PDB entry 7MKE | electron microscopy, 3.70 A resolution | chains I and L of the 8 polymer chains in the assembly

[Chain I]
Name: DNA-directed RNA polymerase subunit beta
Source organism: Escherichia coli
Notes: EC 2.7.7.6
Reference sequence: P0A8V4 (RPOB_ECO57); numbering as in UniProt (aligned over 1-1342)
Chain sequence (1342 residues; each row starts with the number of its first residue):
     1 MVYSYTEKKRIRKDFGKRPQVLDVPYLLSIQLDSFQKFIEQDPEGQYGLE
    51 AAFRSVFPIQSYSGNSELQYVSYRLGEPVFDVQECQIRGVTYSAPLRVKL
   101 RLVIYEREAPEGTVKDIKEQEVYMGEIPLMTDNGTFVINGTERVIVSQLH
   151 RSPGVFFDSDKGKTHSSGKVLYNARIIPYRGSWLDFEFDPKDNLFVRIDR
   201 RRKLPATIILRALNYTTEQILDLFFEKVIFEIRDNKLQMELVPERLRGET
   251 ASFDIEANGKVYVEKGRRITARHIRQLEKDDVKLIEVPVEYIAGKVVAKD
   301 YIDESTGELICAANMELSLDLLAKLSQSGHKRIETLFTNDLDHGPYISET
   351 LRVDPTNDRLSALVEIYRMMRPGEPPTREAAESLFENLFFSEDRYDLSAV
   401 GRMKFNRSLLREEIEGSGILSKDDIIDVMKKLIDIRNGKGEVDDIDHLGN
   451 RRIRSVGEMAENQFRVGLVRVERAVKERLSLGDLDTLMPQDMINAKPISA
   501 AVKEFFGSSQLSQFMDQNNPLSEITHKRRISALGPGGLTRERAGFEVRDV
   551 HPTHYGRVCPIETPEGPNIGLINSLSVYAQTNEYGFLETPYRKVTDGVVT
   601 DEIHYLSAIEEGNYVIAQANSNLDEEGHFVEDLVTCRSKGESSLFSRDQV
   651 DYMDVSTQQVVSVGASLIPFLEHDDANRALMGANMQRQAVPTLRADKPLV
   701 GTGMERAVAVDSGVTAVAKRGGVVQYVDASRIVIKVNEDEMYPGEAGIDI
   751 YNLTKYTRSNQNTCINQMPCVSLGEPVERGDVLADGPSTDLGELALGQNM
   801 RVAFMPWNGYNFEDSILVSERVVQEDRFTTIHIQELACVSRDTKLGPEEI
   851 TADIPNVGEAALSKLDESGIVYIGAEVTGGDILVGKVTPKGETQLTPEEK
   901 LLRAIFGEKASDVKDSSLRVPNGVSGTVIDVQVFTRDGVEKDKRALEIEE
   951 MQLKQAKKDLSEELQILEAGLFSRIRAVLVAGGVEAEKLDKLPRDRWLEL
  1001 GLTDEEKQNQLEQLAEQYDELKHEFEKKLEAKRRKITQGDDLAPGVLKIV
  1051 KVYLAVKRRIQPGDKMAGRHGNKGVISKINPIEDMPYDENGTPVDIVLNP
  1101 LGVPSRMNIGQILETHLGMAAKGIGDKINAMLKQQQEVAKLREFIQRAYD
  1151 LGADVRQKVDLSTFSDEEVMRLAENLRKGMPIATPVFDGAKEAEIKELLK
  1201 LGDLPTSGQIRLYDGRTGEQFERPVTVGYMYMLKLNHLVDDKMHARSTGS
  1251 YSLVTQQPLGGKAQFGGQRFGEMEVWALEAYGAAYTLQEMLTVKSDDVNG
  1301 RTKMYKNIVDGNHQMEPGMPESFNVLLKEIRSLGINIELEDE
Disordered / not traced: 1, 1342
Swiss-Prot annotation at these positions:
  - modified residue (N6-acetyllysine): Lys1022, Lys1200
Ligand contacts:
  - chapso (1N7), molecule 1: Gln46, Tyr47, Tyr179, Ser398, Ala399, Val400, Arg452, Glu458, Glu461, Glu583, Tyr584
  - chapso (1N7), molecule 2: Gln725, Tyr726, Glu962, Gln965, Ile966, Ala969

[Chain L]
Name: RNA polymerase sigma factor RpoD
Source organism: Escherichia coli
Reference sequence: Q0P6L9 (Q0P6L9_ECOLX); residues 1-613 here = UniProt positions 1-613
Chain sequence (613 residues; numbered 1 to 613; the number before each row is that of its first residue):
     1 MEQNPQSQLKLLVTRGKEQGYLTYAEVNDHLPEDIVDSDQIEDIIQMIND
    51 MGIQVMEEAPDADDLMLAENTADEDAAEAAAQVLSSVESEIGRTTDPVRM
   101 YMREMGTVELLTREGEIDIAKRIEDGINQVQCSVAEYPEAITYLLEQYDR
   151 VEAEEARLSDLITGFVDPNAEEDLAPTATHVGSELSQEDLDDDEDEDEED
   201 GDDDSADDDNSIDPELAREKFAELRAQYVVTRDTIKAKGRSHATAQEEIL
   251 KLSEVFKQFRLVPKQFDYLVNSMRVMMDRVRTQERLIMKLCVEQCKMPKK
   301 NFITLFTGNETSDTWFNAAIAMNKPWSEKLHDVSEEVHRALQKLQQIEEE
   351 TGLTIEQVKDINRRMSIGEAKARRAKKEMVEANLRLVISIAKKYTNRGLQ
   401 FLDLIQEGNIGLMKAVDKFEYRRGYKFSTYATWWIRQAITRSIADQARTI
   451 RIPVHMIETINKLNRISRQMLQEMGREPTPEELAERMLMPEDKIRKVLKI
   501 AKEPISMETPIGDDEDSHLGDFIEDTTLELPLDSATTESLRAATHDVLAG
   551 LTAREAKVLRMRFGIDMNTDYTLEEVGKQFDVTRERIRQIEAKALRKLRH
   601 PSRSEVLRSFLDD
Disordered / not traced: 1-90, 167-214, 236-243, 612-613
Ligand contacts:
  - chapso (1N7), molecule 1: Ile505, Thr509, Pro510, Ile511
  - chapso (1N7), molecule 2: Ile511, Leu519, Phe522

[Interface between chain I and chain L]
Pairs across the interface (53):
  Tyr123(I) with Gln472(L); Gly475(L)
  Pro372(I) with Arg93(L); Arg99(L)
  Gly373(I) with Arg93(L); Arg99(L)
  Glu374(I) with Arg99(L)
  Gln490(I) with Gln472(L), hydrogen bond (side chain-backbone)
  Ile493(I) with Gln472(L)
  Asn494(I) with Arg468(L), hydrogen bond; Gln472(L)
  Ala495(I) with Gln472(L)
  Asp842(I) with Lys499(L)
  Pro897(I) with Arg541(L); Gly564(L)
  Glu898(I) with Leu540(L); Arg541(L), salt bridge; Thr544(L); Gly564(L); Ile565(L)
  Glu899(I) with Leu540(L)
  Lys900(I) with Phe563(L)
  Leu901(I) with Leu559(L), hydrophobic; Phe563(L), hydrophobic; Ile565(L), hydrophobic
  Leu902(I) with Leu607(L); Leu611(L), hydrophobic
  Arg903(I) with Leu611(L)
  Ala904(I) with Phe563(L), hydrophobic; Leu595(L); Arg599(L)
  Ile905(I) with Leu595(L), hydrophobic; Leu598(L), hydrophobic; Arg599(L), hydrogen bond (backbone-side chain); Leu607(L), hydrophobic
  Phe906(I) with Ser604(L); Arg608(L)
  Arg936(I) with Arg495(L)
  Ser1250(I) with Glu524(L), hydrogen bond; Asp525(L)
  Tyr1251(I) with Glu524(L); Asp525(L), hydrogen bond (backbone-backbone); Leu528(L), hydrophobic
  Leu1253(I) with Ile523(L); Glu524(L); Asp525(L)
  Gln1256(I) with Asp525(L); Leu528(L)
  Leu1259(I) with Asp521(L); Glu524(L)
  Gln1264(I) with Phe522(L)
  Lys1306(I) with Ser534(L); Glu538(L), salt bridge
Other interface residues (no listed pair), chain I (36 interface residues in all): Arg97, Arg368, Asp491, Lys496, Glu908, Ser1252, Val1254, Thr1302, Tyr1305
Other interface residues (no listed pair), chain L (36 interface residues in all): Thr94, Arg103, Gln469, Leu471, Gly520, Pro531, Asp566

[Summary]
The chain I/chain L interface involves 36 residues from each chain, with 5 hydrogen bonds and 2 salt bridges.
Polar contacts include Glu898(I)-Arg541(L), Lys1306(I)-Glu538(L) and Gln490(I)-Gln472(L). Bound to chain I:
chapso. Bound to chain L: chapso.
Here chain I is DNA-directed RNA polymerase subunit beta and chain L is RNA polymerase sigma factor RpoD, both
from Escherichia coli. Entry 7MKE (Cryo-EM structure of Escherichia coli RNA polymerase bound to lambda PR
promoter DNA (class 2)) was determined by electron microscopy, deposited together with 7MKD, 7MKI and 7MKJ.
